6S4N - chain D; structure by X-ray diffraction, 1.90 A resolution.

[Chain D]
Name: Oxysterols receptor LXR-beta
Organism: Homo sapiens
Reference sequence: P55055 (NR1H2_HUMAN); residues 217-461 here correspond to UniProt positions 216-460 (UniProt number = residue number - 1)
Sequence (245 residues; each row starts with the number of its first residue):
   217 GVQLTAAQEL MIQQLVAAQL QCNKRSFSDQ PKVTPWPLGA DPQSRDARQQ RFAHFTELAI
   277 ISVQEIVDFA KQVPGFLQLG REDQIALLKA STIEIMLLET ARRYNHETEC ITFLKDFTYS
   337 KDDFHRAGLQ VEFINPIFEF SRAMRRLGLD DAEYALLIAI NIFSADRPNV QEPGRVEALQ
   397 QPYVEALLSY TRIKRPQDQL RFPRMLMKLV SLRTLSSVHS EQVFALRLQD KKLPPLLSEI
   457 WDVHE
Not modelled in the structure: 217-218, 254-259, 460-461
Residues lining bound ligands:
  - KUW (2-[5-chloranyl-6-[4-[[1,1,3-tris(oxidanylidene)-5-phenyl-2-propan-2-yl-1,2-thiazol-4-yl]amino]piperidin-1-yl]pyridin-3-yl]ethanoic acid), molecule 1: Glu-225, Leu-226, Gln-229, Gln-230, Ala-233
  - KUW, molecule 2: Asn-239, Phe-268, Phe-271, Thr-272, Leu-274, Ala-275, Ser-278, Glu-281, Ile-309, Met-312, Leu-313, Glu-315, Thr-316, Arg-319, Phe-329, Leu-330, Phe-340, Leu-345, Phe-349, Ile-353, His-435, Gln-438, Val-439, Leu-442, Leu-449, Trp-457
  - KUW, molecule 3: Val-279, Val-283, Lys-287, Phe-292, Leu-293, Arg-297, Gln-300, Ile-301, Leu-304, Lys-305, Thr-308, Leu-452, Glu-455, Ile-456
Curated features (UniProtKB/Swiss-Prot):
  - cross-link (Glycyl lysine isopeptide (Lys-Gly)): Lys-410 (interchain with G-Cter in SUMO2), Lys-448 (interchain with G-Cter in SUMO2)
From the paper describing this entry:
  - binding site for KUW: His-435

[Summary]
Bound to chain D: 3 copies of compound KUW. From the paper: a binding site for KUW at His-435.
Chain D is Oxysterols receptor LXR-beta (Homo sapiens); the structure, LXRbeta ligand binding domain in
comlpex with small molecule inhibitors, was determined by X-ray diffraction, deposited together with 6S5K,
6S4T and 6S4U.
